PDB entry 9E6S | X-ray diffraction, 2.20 A resolution | chains B and D of the 4 polymer chains in the assembly

[Chain B]
Molecule: DNA Strand I
Sequence (20 nucleotides; each row starts with the number of its first residue):
     1 AATGAATCTATTGGTCAAGG

[Chain D]
Protein: B-cell lymphoma/leukemia 11A
From: Homo sapiens
Notes: fragment: Zinc finger domains 4-6
UniProtKB: Q9H165 (BC11A_HUMAN); residue numbers follow UniProt; this construct covers 730-835
Chain sequence (108 residues; each row starts with the number of its first residue):
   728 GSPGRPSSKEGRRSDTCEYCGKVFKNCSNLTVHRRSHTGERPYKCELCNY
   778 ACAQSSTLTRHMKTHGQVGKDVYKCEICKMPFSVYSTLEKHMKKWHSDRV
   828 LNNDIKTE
Unresolved in the structure: 728-741, 828-835
Construct notes: expression tag (728-729); engineered mutation Thr-784 (Lys in Q9H165)
Metal / ion sites: Zn2+ site 1: Cys-744, Cys-747, His-760, His-764; Zn2+ site 2: Cys-772, Cys-775, His-788, His-792; Zn2+ site 3: Cys-802, Cys-805, His-818, His-823
Swiss-Prot annotation at these positions:
  - zinc finger: Asp-742 to His-764 (C2H2-type 4), Tyr-770 to His-792 (C2H2-type 5), Tyr-800 to His-823 (C2H2-type 6)
  - binding site (Zn(2+)): Cys-744, Cys-747, His-760, His-764, Cys-772, Cys-775, His-788, His-792, Cys-802, Cys-805, His-818, His-823
  - cross-link: Lys-833 (Glycyl lysine isopeptide (Lys-Gly) (interchain with G-Cter in SUMO2))

[How chain B and chain D interact]
Contacting residue pairs (21):
  DT3(B) / Val-811(D)  phosphate contact
  DT3(B) / Ser-813(D)  sugar contact
  DT3(B) / Thr-814(D)  hydrogen bond to the phosphate
  DG4(B) / Thr-791(D)  phosphate contact
  DG4(B) / Val-811(D)  phosphate contact
  DG4(B) / Thr-814(D)  hydrogen bond to the phosphate
  DA5(B) / Tyr-777(D)  sugar contact
  DA5(B) / His-788(D)  salt bridge to the phosphate
  DA6(B) / Arg-768(D)  salt bridge to the phosphate
  DA6(B) / Tyr-777(D)  hydrogen bond to the phosphate
  DT7(B) / Gln-781(D)  base contact
  DT7(B) / Thr-784(D)  base contact
  DC8(B) / His-760(D)  salt bridge to the phosphate
  DC8(B) / Gln-781(D)  hydrogen bond to the base
  DT9(B) / Phe-751(D)  sugar contact
  DT9(B) / Asn-756(D)  base contact
  DT9(B) / Gln-781(D)  hydrogen bond to the base
  DA10(B) / Phe-751(D)  phosphate contact
  DA10(B) / Lys-752(D)  phosphate contact
  DA10(B) / Asn-756(D)  hydrogen bond to the base
  DT11(B) / Asn-753(D)  hydrogen bond to the base
Other interface residues (no listed pair), chain D (17 interface residues in all): Ser-763, Cys-779, Arg-787

[In short]
9 residues of chain B and 17 residues of chain D are in contact, with 7 hydrogen bonds and 3 salt bridges.
Among the polar pairs are DC8(B)/Gln-781(D), DT9(B)/Gln-781(D) and DA10(B)/Asn-756(D). Curated annotation
(UniProt) lists 12 Zn2+-binding residues on chain D.
Chain B is DNA Strand I and chain D is B-cell lymphoma/leukemia 11A (Homo sapiens); the structure, BCL11A
ZF4-6 with K784T Mutation in Complex with a DNA Sequence Observed in the Human Globin ..., was determined by
X-ray diffraction, deposited together with 9E6R and 9E6T.
